PDB entry 7GXD | X-ray diffraction, 1.95 A resolution | chains A and D

== Chain A ==
Name: B-cell lymphoma 6 protein
Source organism: Homo sapiens
Reference sequence: P41182 (BCL6_HUMAN); residue numbers follow UniProt; this construct covers 5-129
Amino-acid sequence (128 residues; each row starts with the number of its first residue):
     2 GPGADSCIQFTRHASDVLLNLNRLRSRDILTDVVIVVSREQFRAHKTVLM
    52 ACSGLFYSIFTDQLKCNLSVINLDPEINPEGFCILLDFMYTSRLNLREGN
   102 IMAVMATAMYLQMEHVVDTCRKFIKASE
Not modelled in the structure: 2-6
Construct notes: expression tag (2-4)
Swiss-Prot annotation at these positions:
  - mutagenesis: Asn21 (N21K: Abolishes interaction with NCOR2 and HDAC2, no effect on interaction with CTBP1 and transcriptional autoinhibition; when associated with A-116 and 376-Q--Q-379), Ser59 (S59A: Abolished ubiquitination by the SCF(FBXL17) complex), His116 (H116A: Abolishes interaction with NCOR2 and HDAC2, no effect on interaction with CTBP1 and transcriptional autoinhibition; when associated with K-21 and 376-Q--Q-379)
Ligand contacts: A1ACB (5-{[5-chloro-2-(methylsulfanyl)pyrimidin-4-yl]amino}-1,3-dihydro-2H-indol-2-one): Asn21, Arg24, Leu25, Met51, Ala52, Cys53, Ser54, Gly55, Tyr58, Gln113, Met114, Glu115

== Chain D ==
Name: WVIP tetrapeptide
Amino-acid sequence (6 residues; numbered 0 to 5; the number before each row is that of its first residue; numbering starts at 0):
     0 XWVIPA
Modified / non-standard residues: ACE (acetyl group) at position 0

== Interface between chain A and chain D ==
Residue-residue contacts (11; chain A residue first):
  Cys8(A) with Pro4(D)
  Ile9(A) with Trp1(D), hydrophobic; Val2(D)
  Gln10(A) with ACE_0(D); Trp1(D); Val2(D), hydrogen bond (backbone-backbone); Pro4(D)
  Phe11(A) with ACE_0(D); Trp1(D)
  Thr12(A) with ACE_0(D), hydrogen bond (backbone-backbone); Val2(D)
Interface residues without a listed pair, chain D (5 interface residues in all): Ile3

== Overview ==
The chain A/chain D interface involves 5 residues from each chain; the contacts include 2 hydrogen bonds. The
backbones hydrogen-bond at Gln10(A)-Val2(D) and Thr12(A)-ACE_0(D). Chain A binds compound A1ACB. Curated
annotation (UniProt) lists 3 mutagenesis sites on chain A.
Here chain A is B-cell lymphoma 6 protein (Homo sapiens) and chain D is WVIP tetrapeptide. Entry 7GXD (Crystal
Structure of B-cell lymphoma 6 protein BTB domain in complex with ligand 8 at 7.24 ...) was determined by
X-ray diffraction together with 7GUD, 7GUE, 7GUF, 7GUG, 7GUH, 7GUI and 126 further entries from the same
study.
